PDB entry 1FZH | X-ray diffraction, 2.60 A resolution | chains C and D of the 6 polymer chains in the assembly

Chain C (and D):
Protein: Methane monooxygenase component A, beta chain
From: Methylococcus capsulatus
Notes: EC 1.14.13.25; chain D of this document is another copy of the same molecule, construct and numbering; everything in this record applies to it too
Reference sequence: P18798 (MEMB_METCA); residue numbers follow UniProt; this construct covers 1-389
Amino-acid sequence (389 residues; row label = number of the first residue in the row):
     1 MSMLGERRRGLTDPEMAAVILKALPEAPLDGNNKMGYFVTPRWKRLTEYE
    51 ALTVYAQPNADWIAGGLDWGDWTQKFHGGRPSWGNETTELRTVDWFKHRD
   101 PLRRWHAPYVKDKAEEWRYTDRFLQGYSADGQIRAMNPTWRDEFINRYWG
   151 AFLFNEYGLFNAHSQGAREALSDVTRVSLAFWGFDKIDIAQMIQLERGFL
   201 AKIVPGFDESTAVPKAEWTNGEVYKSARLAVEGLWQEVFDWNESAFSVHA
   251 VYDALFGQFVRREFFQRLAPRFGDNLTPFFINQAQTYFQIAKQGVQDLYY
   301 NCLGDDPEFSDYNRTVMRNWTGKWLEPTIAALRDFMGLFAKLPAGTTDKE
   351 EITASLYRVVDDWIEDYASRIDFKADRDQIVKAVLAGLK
Unresolved in the structure: 1
Differences from the reference sequence: conflict Arg370 (Ala in P18798)
Bound ions: Ca2+ site 1 near Glu222 (its only coordinating residue here); Ca2+ site 2 near Asp348 (its only coordinating residue here)

How chain C and chain D interact:
Pairs across the interface - 66 pairs, chain C then chain D:
  Met3(C) - Pro25(D)
  Met3(C) - Glu26(D)
  Met3(C) - Ala27(D)
  Met3(C) - Pro28(D)
  Leu4(C) - Leu21(D)  hydrophobic
  Leu11(C) - Thr12(D)
  Thr12(C) - Leu11(D)
  Pro14(C) - Pro14(D)
  Pro14(C) - Ala17(D)  hydrophobic
  Ala18(C) - Pro14(D)
  Leu24(C) - Leu4(D)  hydrophobic
  Pro25(C) - Met3(D)
  Glu26(C) - Met3(D)
  Ala27(C) - Met3(D)
  Pro28(C) - Met3(D)
  Lys111(C) - Arg118(D)
  Asp112(C) - Arg118(D)  salt bridge
  Asp112(C) - Arg122(D)  salt bridge
  Glu115(C) - Glu115(D)
  Glu115(C) - Arg118(D)  salt bridge
  Glu115(C) - Arg122(D)  salt bridge
  Glu116(C) - Tyr119(D)
  Glu116(C) - Arg122(D)  salt bridge
  Arg118(C) - Lys111(D)
  Arg118(C) - Asp112(D)  salt bridge
  Arg118(C) - Glu115(D)  salt bridge
  Tyr119(C) - Glu116(D)
  Tyr119(C) - Tyr119(D)  hydrophobic
  Tyr119(C) - Gln283(D)
  Arg122(C) - Asp112(D)  salt bridge
  Arg122(C) - Glu115(D)  salt bridge
  Arg122(C) - Glu116(D)  salt bridge
  Arg122(C) - Thr286(D)
  Phe123(C) - Asn282(D)
  Gly126(C) - Gln289(D)
  Ala129(C) - Gln289(D)
  Asp130(C) - Gln258(D)  hydrogen bond
  Asp130(C) - Arg262(D)  salt bridge
  Asp130(C) - Gln285(D)
  Asp130(C) - Gln289(D)  hydrogen bond
  Gln132(C) - Gln266(D)
  Arg134(C) - Arg262(D)
  Arg134(C) - Arg358(D)
  Arg134(C) - Asp362(D)  salt bridge
  Gln258(C) - Asp130(D)  hydrogen bond
  Arg262(C) - Asp130(D)  salt bridge
  Arg262(C) - Gln132(D)
  Arg262(C) - Arg134(D)
  Gln266(C) - Gln132(D)  hydrogen bond
  Gln266(C) - Asn275(D)  hydrogen bond (backbone-side chain)
  Pro270(C) - Pro270(D)
  Pro270(C) - Asn275(D)
  Asn275(C) - Gln266(D)  hydrogen bond (side chain-backbone)
  Asn275(C) - Pro270(D)
  Asn275(C) - Asn275(D)
  Pro278(C) - Asn275(D)
  Asn282(C) - Phe123(D)
  Gln283(C) - Tyr119(D)
  Gln285(C) - Asp130(D)
  Gln285(C) - Gln132(D)
  Thr286(C) - Arg122(D)
  Gln289(C) - Gly126(D)
  Gln289(C) - Ala129(D)
  Gln289(C) - Asp130(D)  hydrogen bond
  Arg358(C) - Arg134(D)
  Asp362(C) - Arg134(D)  salt bridge
Other interface residues (no listed pair), chain C (42 interface residues in all): Ala17, Leu21, Arg271, Phe279, Lys292
Other interface residues (no listed pair), chain D (42 interface residues in all): Ala18, Leu24, Arg271, Pro278, Phe279, Lys292

Overview:
The chain C/chain D interface involves 42 residues from each chain; the contacts include 7 hydrogen bonds and
14 salt bridges. Polar pairs include Asp112(C)-Arg118(D), Asp112(C)-Arg122(D) and Glu115(C)-Arg118(D).
Both chains are Methane monooxygenase component A, beta chain (Methylococcus capsulatus). Entry 1FZH (Methane
monooxygenase hydroxylase, form II pressurized with xenon gas) was determined by X-ray diffraction (same
publication as 1FZ8, 1FZ9 and 1FZI).
